PDB entry 6AOS | X-ray diffraction, 2.30 A resolution | chains A and B

# Chain A
Protein: Hemagglutinin HA1 chain
Source organism: Influenza A virus (A/Brisbane/10/2007(H3N2))
UniProtKB: A8W891 (A8W891_9INFA); residue numbers follow UniProt; this construct covers 11-329
Amino-acid sequence (323 residues; each row starts with the number of its first residue):
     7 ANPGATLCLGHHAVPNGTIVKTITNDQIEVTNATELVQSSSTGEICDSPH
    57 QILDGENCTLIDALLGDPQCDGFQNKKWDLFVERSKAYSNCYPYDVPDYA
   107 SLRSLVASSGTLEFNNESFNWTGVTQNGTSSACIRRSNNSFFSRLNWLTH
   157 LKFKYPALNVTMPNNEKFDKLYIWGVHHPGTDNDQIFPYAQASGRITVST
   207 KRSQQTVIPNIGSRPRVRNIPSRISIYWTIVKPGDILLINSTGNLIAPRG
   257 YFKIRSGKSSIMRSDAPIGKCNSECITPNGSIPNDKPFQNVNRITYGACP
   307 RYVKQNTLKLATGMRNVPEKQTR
Not modelled in the structure: 7-8, 326-329
Disulfides: C52-C277, C64-C76, C97-C139, C281-C305
Glycans and other covalent adducts: N-acetylglucosamine (NAG) linked to N22, N38, N63, N133, N165, N246, N285
Differences from the reference sequence: expression tag (7-10)
From the paper describing this entry:
  - binding site for N-acetyl-alpha-neuraminic acid: D190

# Chain B
Protein: Hemagglutinin HA2chain
Source organism: Influenza A virus (A/Brisbane/10/2007(H3N2))
UniProtKB: A8W891 (A8W891_9INFA); residues 1-174 here correspond to UniProt positions 330-503 (UniProt number = residue number + 329)
Amino-acid sequence (174 residues; numbered 1 to 174; the number before each row is that of its first residue):
     1 GIFGAIAGFIENGWEGMVDGWYGFRHQNSEGIGQAADLKSTQAAIDQING
    51 KLNRLIGKTNEKFHQIEKEFSEVEGRIQDLEKYVEDTKIDLWSYNAELLV
   101 ALENQHTIDLTDSEMNKLFEKTKKQLRENAEDMGNGCFKIYHKCDNACIG
   151 SIRNGTYDHDVYRDEALNNRFQIK
Not modelled in the structure: 174
Disulfides: C144-C148
Glycans and other covalent adducts: N-acetylglucosamine (NAG) linked to N154

# Chain A / chain B interface
Residue-residue contacts (130):
  G10(A) with I140(B); H142(B)
  A11(A) with Q27(B); N28(B); F138(B); K139(B); I140(B), hydrogen bond (backbone-backbone); H142(B)
  T12(A) with H26(B); Q27(B), hydrogen bond (backbone-backbone); F138(B)
  L13(A) with R25(B); G136(B); C137(B); F138(B), hydrogen bond (backbone-backbone); I140(B), hydrophobic; I152(B), hydrophobic
  C14(A) with W14(B); G23(B); F24(B); R25(B), hydrogen bond (backbone-backbone); G136(B); C137(B), disulfide
  L15(A) with I10(B); W14(B); G23(B); F24(B), hydrophobic; M115(B), hydrophobic; L118(B), hydrophobic; G136(B), hydrogen bond (backbone-backbone); F138(B), hydrophobic
  G16(A) with W14(B); Y22(B); G23(B), hydrogen bond (backbone-backbone); M115(B)
  H17(A) with I6(B); I10(B); N12(B); G13(B); W14(B), hydrogen bond (backbone-backbone); M17(B); W21(B); M115(B)
  H18(A) with G13(B); W14(B); M17(B); G20(B); W21(B), hydrogen bond (backbone-backbone)
  A19(A) with G13(B); W14(B), hydrogen bond (backbone-backbone); E15(B)
  V26(A) with N104(B)
  K27(A) with E97(B); N104(B), hydrogen bond (backbone-side chain)
  T28(A) with A101(B); Q105(B), hydrogen bond; I108(B)
  I29(A) with A101(B); L102(B), hydrophobic; Q105(B), hydrogen bond (backbone-side chain)
  T30(A) with Q105(B), hydrogen bond
  I34(A) with I108(B), hydrophobic
  L42(A) with V100(B), hydrophobic
  R109(A) with E67(B), salt bridge
  S110(A) with H64(B), hydrogen bond
  S114(A) with H64(B)
  K264(A) with F63(B)
  S265(A) with H64(B)
  S266(A) with H64(B), hydrogen bond
  R269(A) with E67(B), salt bridge
  N290(A) with T59(B)
  D291(A) with I56(B); G57(B), hydrogen bond (backbone-backbone)
  K292(A) with T59(B)
  P293(A) with L55(B)
  F294(A) with A96(B), hydrophobic
  R299(A) with K68(B), hydrogen bond (backbone-side chain); E85(B); I89(B)
  I300(A) with K68(B); E69(B)
  T301(A) with Q65(B), hydrogen bond (backbone-side chain)
  Y302(A) with K62(B); F63(B), hydrophobic
  G303(A) with N60(B); E61(B); K62(B), hydrogen bond (backbone-backbone)
  A304(A) with T59(B); E61(B)
  C305(A) with T59(B); N60(B)
  P306(A) with T59(B)
  R307(A) with N60(B); W92(B)
  Y308(A) with I89(B), hydrophobic
  V309(A) with W92(B); S93(B)
  K310(A) with I89(B); S93(B), hydrogen bond (backbone-side chain)
  Q311(A) with S93(B), hydrogen bond (side chain-backbone); E97(B), hydrogen bond
  L314(A) with A96(B), hydrophobic; E97(B); V100(B), hydrophobic
  K315(A) with V100(B); N104(B), hydrogen bond (backbone-side chain)
  L316(A) with L52(B), hydrophobic; L55(B), hydrophobic; V100(B), hydrophobic; E103(B); N104(B)
  A317(A) with N104(B), hydrogen bond (backbone-side chain); T107(B)
  T318(A) with W21(B); I48(B)
  G319(A) with T107(B)
  M320(A) with I6(B), hydrophobic; W21(B); Y22(B), hydrophobic; T111(B)
  R321(A) with A7(B)
  V323(A) with A7(B), hydrophobic; E11(B); N12(B); G13(B), hydrogen bond (backbone-backbone)
  P324(A) with N12(B); E15(B)
  E325(A) with G13(B); W14(B); E15(B), hydrogen bond (side chain-backbone)
Other interface residues (no listed pair), chain A (58 interface residues in all): V20, P21, V36, T40, I267
Other interface residues (no listed pair), chain B (66 interface residues in all): K88, D90, L98, L99, F119, T122, K143, C144, I149
Inter-chain disulfides: C14(A)-C137(B)

# In short
58 residues of chain A and 66 residues of chain B are in contact, with 1 disulfide bond, 26 hydrogen bonds and
2 salt bridges. Among the polar pairs are R109(A)-E67(B), R269(A)-E67(B) and K27(A)-N104(B). The paper reports
a binding site for N-acetyl-alpha-neuraminic acid at D190(A).
Here chain A is Hemagglutinin HA1 chain and chain B is Hemagglutinin HA2chain, both from Influenza A virus
(A/Brisbane/10/2007(H3N2)). Entry 6AOS (Crystal structure of the A/Brisbane/10/2007 (H3N2) influenza virus
hemagglutinin L194P mutant in complex with 3'-SLNLN) was determined by X-ray diffraction, deposited together
with 6AOP, 6AOQ, 6AOR, 6AOT, 6AOU and 6AOV.
